PDB entry 1N7S | X-ray diffraction, 1.45 A resolution | chains A and D of the 4 polymer chains in the assembly

[Chain A]
Protein: vesicle-associated membrane protein 2
Organism: Rattus norvegicus
Notes: fragment: SBc
UniProtKB: P63045 (VAMP2_RAT); residues 28-88 here correspond to UniProt positions 29-89 (UniProt number = residue number + 1)
Sequence (63 residues; row label = number of the first residue in the row):
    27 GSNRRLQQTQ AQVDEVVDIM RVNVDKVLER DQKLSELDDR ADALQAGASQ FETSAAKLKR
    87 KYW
Differences from the reference sequence: cloning artifact (27)
Ion coordination: Ca2+: Tyr-88 (shared with 1 residue of chain B; 1 residue of chain C)
What the authors report for this chain:
  - Ca2+ coordination: Tyr-88
  - conformationally variable residues (side-chain flip): Arg-56

[Chain D]
Protein: Snap-25A
Organism: Rattus norvegicus
Notes: fragment: SN2c
UniProtKB: P60881 (SNP25_RAT); residue numbers follow UniProt; this construct covers 141-204
Sequence (66 residues; each row starts with the number of its first residue):
   139 GSARENEMDE NLEQVSGIIG NLRHMALDMG NEIDTQNRQI DRIMEKADSN KTRIDEANQR
   199 ATKMLG
Differences from the reference sequence: cloning artifact (139-140)
What the authors report for this chain:
  - contacts within the chain: Glu-170/Gln-174

[How chain A and chain D interact]
Residue-residue contacts - 51 pairs, chain A then chain D:
  Gly-27(A) with Asp-147(D)
  Arg-31(A) with Glu-151(D); Ser-154(D)
  Leu-32(A) with Leu-150(D), hydrophobic
  Thr-35(A) with Ser-154(D)
  Gln-38(A) with Ser-154(D), hydrogen bond; Ile-157(D)
  Val-39(A) with Ile-157(D), hydrophobic
  Glu-41(A) with Arg-161(D)
  Val-42(A) with Ile-157(D), hydrophobic; Leu-160(D); Arg-161(D)
  Ile-45(A) with Ala-164(D), hydrophobic; Leu-165(D), hydrophobic
  Met-46(A) with Ala-164(D), hydrophobic; Met-167(D), hydrophobic
  Asn-49(A) with Ala-164(D); Met-167(D); Gly-168(D)
  Lys-52(A) with Ile-171(D); Asp-172(D), salt bridge; Asn-175(D), hydrogen bond (backbone-side chain)
  Arg-56(A) with Gln-174(D), hydrogen bond; Asn-175(D); Ile-178(D)
  Lys-59(A) with Asn-175(D); Ile-178(D); Asp-179(D), salt bridge; Met-182(D)
  Leu-60(A) with Ile-178(D), hydrophobic
  Leu-63(A) with Ile-181(D), hydrophobic
  Arg-66(A) with Met-182(D), hydrogen bond (side chain-backbone)
  Ala-69(A) with Lys-189(D)
  Leu-70(A) with Lys-189(D); Ile-192(D), hydrophobic
  Gly-73(A) with Ile-192(D)
  Ala-74(A) with Ile-192(D)
  Gln-76(A) with Asn-196(D), hydrogen bond (backbone-side chain)
  Phe-77(A) with Ala-195(D), hydrophobic; Asn-196(D)
  Ser-80(A) with Asn-196(D), hydrogen bond; Ala-199(D); Leu-203(D)
  Lys-83(A) with Leu-203(D)
  Leu-84(A) with Ala-199(D), hydrophobic; Met-202(D), hydrophobic; Leu-203(D), hydrophobic
  Lys-87(A) with Met-202(D), hydrogen bond (side chain-backbone); Leu-203(D); Gly-204(D)
  Tyr-88(A) with Met-202(D), hydrogen bond (side chain-backbone)
Other interface residues (no listed pair), chain A (30 interface residues in all): Val-53, Glu-55
Other interface residues (no listed pair), chain D (32 interface residues in all): Val-153, Ala-185, Asp-186, Asn-188, Thr-200
From the paper, about this interface:
  - specific contacts: Arg-56(A)/Gln-174(D)

[Summary]
Chain A and chain D form an interface of 30 and 32 residues respectively, with 8 hydrogen bonds and 2 salt
bridges. Among the polar pairs are Lys-52(A)/Asp-172(D), Lys-59(A)/Asp-179(D) and Gln-38(A)/Ser-154(D). The
paper describes a contact between Arg-56(A) and Gln-174(D). From the paper: Ca2+ coordination by Tyr-88(A);
conformational variability at Arg-56(A).
Here chain A is vesicle-associated membrane protein 2 and chain D is Snap-25A, both from Rattus norvegicus.
Entry 1N7S (High Resolution Structure of a Truncated Neuronal SNARE Complex) was determined by X-ray
diffraction.
